Entry 8HRT (X-ray diffraction, 1.99 A resolution); this record covers chains A and C of the 4 polymer chains in the assembly.

Chain A (and C):
Name: Glyceraldehyde-3-phosphate dehydrogenase
Source organism: Corynebacterium glutamicum
Notes: chain C of this document is another copy of the same molecule, construct and numbering; everything in this record applies to it too
Reference sequence: A0A8G0CHY2 (A0A8G0CHY2_CORGT); residues 1-334 here = UniProt positions 1-334
Amino-acid sequence (342 residues; row label = number of the first residue in the row):
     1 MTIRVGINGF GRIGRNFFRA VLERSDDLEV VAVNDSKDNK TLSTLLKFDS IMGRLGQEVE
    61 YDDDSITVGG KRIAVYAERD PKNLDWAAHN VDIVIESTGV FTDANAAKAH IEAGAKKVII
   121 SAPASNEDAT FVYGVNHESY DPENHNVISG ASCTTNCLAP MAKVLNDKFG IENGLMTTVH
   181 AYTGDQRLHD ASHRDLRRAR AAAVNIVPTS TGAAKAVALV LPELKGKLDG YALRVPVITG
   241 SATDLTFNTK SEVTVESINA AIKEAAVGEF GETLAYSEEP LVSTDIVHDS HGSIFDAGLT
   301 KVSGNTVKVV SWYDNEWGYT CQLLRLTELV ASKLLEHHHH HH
Unresolved in the structure: 1, 337-342
Sequence notes: engineered mutation S36 (Leu in A0A8G0CHY2), K37 (Thr in A0A8G0CHY2), V100 (Phe in A0A8G0CHY2), S192 (Pro in A0A8G0CHY2); expression tag (335-342)
Ligand contacts: NADP (NAP; NADP nicotinamide-adenine-dinucleotide phosphate): N8, G9, F10, G11, R12, I13, N34, D35, S36, K37, E78, R79, S97, T98, G99, V100, F101, T102, S121, A122, C153, H180, T183, N315, E316, Y319

Chain A / chain C interface:
Residue-residue contacts (60; chain A residue first):
  R12(A) with H189(C); D190(C), salt bridge
  R15(A) with D190(C), hydrogen bond (side chain-backbone)
  S36(A) with S192(C)
  K37(A) with S192(C), hydrogen bond
  T41(A) with L196(C)
  T44(A) with L196(C)
  L45(A) with R200(C)
  F48(A) with R200(C)
  D49(A) with D190(C); R200(C)
  S50(A) with D190(C), hydrogen bond; R200(C), hydrogen bond; A201(C); N205(C), hydrogen bond
  I51(A) with H189(C)
  Y182(A) with L188(C), hydrophobic; H189(C), hydrogen bond (backbone-side chain); A203(C); V204(C)
  T183(A) with L188(C); H189(C)
  G184(A) with H189(C)
  Q186(A) with L188(C)
  L188(A) with Y182(C), hydrophobic; T183(C); Q186(C); L188(C), hydrophobic; A202(C), hydrophobic
  H189(A) with R12(C); Y182(C); T183(C); G184(C); I238(C), hydrogen bond (side chain-backbone); E316(C), salt bridge
  D190(A) with R12(C), salt bridge; R15(C), hydrogen bond (backbone-side chain); D49(C); S50(C), hydrogen bond
  A191(A) with L45(C)
  S192(A) with K37(C)
  H193(A) with T41(C)
  L196(A) with K40(C); T41(C); T44(C)
  R200(A) with L45(C); F48(C); D49(C); S50(C), hydrogen bond
  A201(A) with S50(C); I238(C), hydrophobic
  A202(A) with L188(C), hydrophobic
  A203(A) with Y182(C); A203(C), hydrophobic
  V204(A) with Y182(C); I238(C), hydrophobic
  N205(A) with S50(C), hydrogen bond
  I238(A) with H189(C), hydrogen bond (backbone-side chain); A201(C), hydrophobic
  E316(A) with H189(C), salt bridge
Interface residues without a listed pair, chain A (32 interface residues in all): R187, A199
Interface residues without a listed pair, chain C (30 interface residues in all): I51, A191, A199

Overview:
32 residues of chain A and 30 residues of chain C are in contact; the contacts include 12 hydrogen bonds and 4
salt bridges. Polar contacts include R12(A)-D190(C), H189(A)-E316(C) and R15(A)-D190(C). Ligands of chain A:
NADP.
Both chains are Glyceraldehyde-3-phosphate dehydrogenase (Corynebacterium glutamicum). Entry 8HRT (Crystal
structure of glyceraldehyde-3-phosphate dehydrogenase from Corynebacterium glutamicum ATCC13032
(L36S/T37K/F100V/P192S) in complex with NADP) was determined by X-ray diffraction, deposited together with
8HRO, 8HRP, 8HRQ, 8HRR and 8HRS.
